6WS5 - chains CCC and ZZZ; structure by X-ray diffraction, 2.47 A resolution.

# Chain CCC
Name: Mitotic spindle assembly checkpoint protein MAD2B
Source organism: Homo sapiens
Reference sequence: Q9UI95 (MD2L2_HUMAN); the construct has insertions or renumbered stretches relative to UniProt, so the offset changes along the chain: 3-7 = UniProt 1-5; 9-211 = UniProt 9-211
Sequence (227 residues; numbered -13 to 211 plus 2 insertion-coded residues; the number before each row is that of its first residue; numbers below 1 keep their minus sign (Met-13 is residue -13)):
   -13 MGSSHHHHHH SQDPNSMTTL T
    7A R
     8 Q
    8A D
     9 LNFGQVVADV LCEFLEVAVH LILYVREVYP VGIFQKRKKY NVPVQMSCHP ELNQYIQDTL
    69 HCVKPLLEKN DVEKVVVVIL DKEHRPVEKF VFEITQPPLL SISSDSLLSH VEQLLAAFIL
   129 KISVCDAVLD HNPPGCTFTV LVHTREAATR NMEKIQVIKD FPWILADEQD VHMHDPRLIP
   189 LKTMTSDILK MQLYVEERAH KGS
Not modelled in the structure: -13 to 6, 7A, 8A, 106-109, 210-211
Sequence notes: expression tag (-13 to 2); engineered mutation Ala124 (Arg in Q9UI95)

# Chain ZZZ
Name: DNA polymerase zeta catalytic subunit
Source organism: Homo sapiens
Notes: EC 2.7.7.7
Reference sequence: O60673 (REV3L_HUMAN); numbering as in UniProt (aligned over 1847-1898)
Sequence (52 residues; numbered 1847 to 1898; the number before each row is that of its first residue):
  1847 MLTPTPDSSP RSTSSPSQSK NGSFTPRTAN ILKPLMSPPS REEIMATLLD HD
Not modelled in the structure: 1847-1872, 1894-1898

# Interface between chain CCC and chain ZZZ
Residue-residue contacts - 47 pairs, chain CCC then chain ZZZ:
  Glu35(CCC) with Arg1887(ZZZ), hydrogen bond (backbone-side chain)
  Val36(CCC) with Arg1887(ZZZ)
  Tyr37(CCC) with Pro1884(ZZZ); Pro1885(ZZZ), hydrogen bond (side chain-backbone); Ser1886(ZZZ); Arg1887(ZZZ); Ile1890(ZZZ), hydrophobic
  Pro38(CCC) with Arg1887(ZZZ); Met1891(ZZZ), hydrophobic
  Ile41(CCC) with Ile1890(ZZZ), hydrophobic
  His57(CCC) with Ile1890(ZZZ)
  Glu59(CCC) with Pro1885(ZZZ); Glu1889(ZZZ)
  Leu60(CCC) with Pro1885(ZZZ)
  Tyr63(CCC) with Pro1880(ZZZ); Met1882(ZZZ), hydrogen bond (side chain-backbone); Ser1883(ZZZ); Pro1884(ZZZ)
  Phe146(CCC) with Pro1884(ZZZ)
  Thr147(CCC) with Lys1879(ZZZ)
  Val148(CCC) with Leu1878(ZZZ); Lys1879(ZZZ); Pro1880(ZZZ)
  Leu149(CCC) with Leu1878(ZZZ)
  Val150(CCC) with Asn1876(ZZZ); Ile1877(ZZZ); Leu1878(ZZZ), hydrogen bond (backbone-backbone)
  His151(CCC) with Asn1876(ZZZ); Ile1877(ZZZ)
  Thr152(CCC) with Asn1876(ZZZ), hydrogen bond (backbone-backbone)
  Ala155(CCC) with Ala1875(ZZZ)
  Met160(CCC) with Leu1878(ZZZ), hydrophobic
  Asp168(CCC) with Met1882(ZZZ)
  Phe169(CCC) with Pro1880(ZZZ), hydrophobic
  Pro170(CCC) with Pro1880(ZZZ); Leu1881(ZZZ), hydrogen bond (backbone-backbone)
  Trp171(CCC) with Leu1878(ZZZ); Lys1879(ZZZ); Pro1880(ZZZ)
  Ile172(CCC) with Leu1878(ZZZ); Lys1879(ZZZ), hydrogen bond (backbone-backbone)
  Leu173(CCC) with Ala1875(ZZZ); Ile1877(ZZZ); Leu1878(ZZZ), hydrophobic
  Ala174(CCC) with Ile1877(ZZZ), hydrogen bond (backbone-backbone); Lys1879(ZZZ)
  Asp178(CCC) with Lys1879(ZZZ)
Other interface residues (no listed pair), chain CCC (32 interface residues in all): Thr67, Cys144, Glu154, Ile163, Glu176, Val179
Other interface residues (no listed pair), chain ZZZ (18 interface residues in all): Thr1874, Thr1893

# Overview
32 residues of chain CCC face 18 of chain ZZZ across their interface, with 8 hydrogen bonds. Among the polar
pairs are Glu35(CCC)-Arg1887(ZZZ), Tyr37(CCC)-Pro1885(ZZZ) and Tyr63(CCC)-Met1882(ZZZ).
Chain CCC is Mitotic spindle assembly checkpoint protein MAD2B and chain ZZZ is DNA polymerase zeta catalytic
subunit, both from Homo sapiens; the structure, Rational drug design of phenazopyridine derivatives as novel
inhibitors of Rev1-CT, was determined by X-ray diffraction, deposited together with 6WS0.
